Entry 6VMF (X-ray diffraction, 2.24 A resolution); this record covers chains A and B of the 4 polymer chains in the assembly.

[Chain A (and B)]
Molecule: Glycine oxidase
Source organism: Pseudoalteromonas luteoviolacea DSM 6061
Notes: chain B of this document is another copy of the same molecule, construct and numbering; everything in this record applies to it too
UniProtKB: A0A161XU12 (A0A161XU12_9GAMM); numbering as in UniProt (aligned over 1-816)
Sequence (816 residues; each row starts with the number of its first residue):
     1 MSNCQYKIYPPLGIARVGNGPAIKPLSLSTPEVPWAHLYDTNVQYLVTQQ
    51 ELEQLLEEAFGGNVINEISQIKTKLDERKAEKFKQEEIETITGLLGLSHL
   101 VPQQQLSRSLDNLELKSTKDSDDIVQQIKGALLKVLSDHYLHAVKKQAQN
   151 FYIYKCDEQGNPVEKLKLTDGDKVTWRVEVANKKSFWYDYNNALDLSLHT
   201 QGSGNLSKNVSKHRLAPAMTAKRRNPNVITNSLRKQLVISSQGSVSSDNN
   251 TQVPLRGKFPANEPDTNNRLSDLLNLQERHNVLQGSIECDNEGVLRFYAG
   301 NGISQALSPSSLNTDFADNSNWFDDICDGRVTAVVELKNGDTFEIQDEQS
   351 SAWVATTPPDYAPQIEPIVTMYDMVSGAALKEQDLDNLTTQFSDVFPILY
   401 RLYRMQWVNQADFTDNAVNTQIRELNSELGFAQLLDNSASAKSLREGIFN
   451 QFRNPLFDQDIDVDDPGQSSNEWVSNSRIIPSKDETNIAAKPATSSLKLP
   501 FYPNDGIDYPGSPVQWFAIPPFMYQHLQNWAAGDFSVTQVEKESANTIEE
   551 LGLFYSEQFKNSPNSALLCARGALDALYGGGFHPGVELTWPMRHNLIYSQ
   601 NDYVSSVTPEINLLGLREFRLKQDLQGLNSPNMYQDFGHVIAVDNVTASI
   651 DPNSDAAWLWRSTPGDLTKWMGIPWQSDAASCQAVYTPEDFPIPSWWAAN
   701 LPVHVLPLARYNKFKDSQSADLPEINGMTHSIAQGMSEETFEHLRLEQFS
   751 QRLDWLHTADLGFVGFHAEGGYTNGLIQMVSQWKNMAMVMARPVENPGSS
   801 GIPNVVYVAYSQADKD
Disordered / not traced: 1-3, 61-87, 114-124, 158-160, 263-277, 467-469 (chain B: 1-3, 75-81, 114-122, 158-160, 262-277, 467-471)
Sequence notes: engineered mutation F766 (Tyr in A0A161XU12)
Modified residues: W697 (6-[(carboxymethyl)amino]-7-hydroxy-L-tryptophan; TNQ)
Covalent attachments: covalent link C682-W697
Ion coordination: Mg2+: D360, A362, I365, A699, N700
From the paper describing this entry:
  - mutagenesis - F316A (Kd 783 mum), Y766F (Kd 527 mum): decreased binding to glycine
  - mutagenesis - F316Y (8.0 +/- 0.2 s-1), Y766F (8.5 +/- 0.2 s-1): increased catalytic activity
  - catalytic residues: H583
  - catalytic residues: D678 (citing earlier work)
  - mutagenesis - F316A (3.1 +/- 0.2 s-1), H767A: decreased catalytic activity

[Interface between chain A and chain B]
Pairs across the interface (81):
  R214(A) - H639(B)
  L215(A) - H639(B)
  P217(A) - H639(B)
  P217(A) - V640(B)  hydrophobic
  A218(A) - T220(B)
  M219(A) - T220(B)
  T220(A) - A218(B)
  T220(A) - M219(B)
  T220(A) - T220(B)  hydrogen bond (side chain-backbone)
  K222(A) - M219(B)
  R223(A) - E472(B)  salt bridge
  N225(A) - T486(B)  hydrogen bond
  P226(A) - S482(B)
  P226(A) - P510(B)
  N227(A) - P481(B)
  N227(A) - S482(B)  hydrogen bond (side chain-backbone)
  N227(A) - D484(B)  hydrogen bond (side chain-backbone)
  N227(A) - P510(B)
  V228(A) - T486(B)
  I229(A) - V474(B)  hydrophobic
  I229(A) - P510(B)
  T230(A) - D464(B)
  T230(A) - V474(B)
  T230(A) - K491(B)
  N231(A) - D464(B)  hydrogen bond (backbone-side chain)
  N231(A) - D465(B)
  L233(A) - K491(B)
  Q236(A) - I488(B)
  L237(A) - I488(B)  hydrophobic
  P260(A) - I488(B)  hydrophobic
  L307(A) - N487(B)
  S308(A) - N487(B)  hydrogen bond (backbone-side chain)
  S320(A) - D484(B)
  S320(A) - E485(B)  hydrogen bond (side chain-backbone)
  N321(A) - E485(B)
  N321(A) - T486(B)
  N321(A) - N487(B)  hydrogen bond (side chain-backbone)
  D464(A) - T230(B)
  D464(A) - N231(B)  hydrogen bond (side chain-backbone)
  S470(A) - D655(B)
  E472(A) - G638(B)
  E472(A) - H639(B)
  V474(A) - T230(B)
  I479(A) - I229(B)  hydrophobic
  P481(A) - N227(B)
  S482(A) - P226(B)
  S482(A) - N227(B)  hydrogen bond (backbone-side chain)
  D484(A) - N227(B)  hydrogen bond (backbone-side chain)
  D484(A) - S320(B)
  E485(A) - N227(B)
  E485(A) - S311(B)  hydrogen bond
  E485(A) - S320(B)
  E485(A) - N321(B)
  T486(A) - N225(B)  hydrogen bond
  T486(A) - V228(B)
  T486(A) - S320(B)
  T486(A) - N321(B)
  N487(A) - L307(B)
  N487(A) - S308(B)  hydrogen bond (side chain-backbone)
  N487(A) - N321(B)  hydrogen bond
  I488(A) - P260(B)  hydrophobic
  K491(A) - T230(B)
  K491(A) - L233(B)
  Y509(A) - H639(B)
  Y509(A) - V640(B)
  P510(A) - P226(B)
  P510(A) - N227(B)
  P510(A) - I229(B)
  P510(A) - H639(B)
  G511(A) - I229(B)
  S512(A) - H639(B)
  F637(A) - R214(B)
  G638(A) - E472(B)
  H639(A) - R214(B)
  H639(A) - L215(B)
  H639(A) - P217(B)
  H639(A) - E472(B)
  H639(A) - Y509(B)
  H639(A) - S512(B)
  V640(A) - P217(B)  hydrophobic
  V640(A) - Y509(B)
Also at the interface, not in a pair above, chain A (47 interface residues in all): S311, S475, D644
Also at the interface, not in a pair above, chain B (48 interface residues in all): K222, Q236, L237, S475, I479, D508, G511, F637, D644

[In short]
47 residues of chain A and 48 residues of chain B are in contact; the contacts include 15 hydrogen bonds and 1
salt bridge. Among the polar pairs are R223(A)-E472(B), T220(A)-T220(B) and N225(A)-T486(B). The paper reports
catalytic residues H583(A) and D678(A); F316A and Y766F of chain A reduce binding to glycine; 4 substitutions
were tested in all.
Chain A and chain B are both Glycine oxidase (Pseudoalteromonas luteoviolacea DSM 6061); the structure,
Crystal structure of the Y766F mutant of GoxA soaked with glycine, was determined by X-ray diffraction,
deposited together with 6VL7 and 6VMW.
